PDB entry 6H5W | X-ray diffraction, 1.37 A resolution | chain A

Chain A:
Protein: Angiotensin-converting enzyme
Source organism: Homo sapiens
Notes: EC 3.2.1.-, 3.4.15.1
UniProt: P12821 (ACE_HUMAN); residues 37-627 here correspond to UniProt positions 642-1232 (UniProt number = residue number + 605)
Chain sequence (591 residues; each row starts with the number of its first residue):
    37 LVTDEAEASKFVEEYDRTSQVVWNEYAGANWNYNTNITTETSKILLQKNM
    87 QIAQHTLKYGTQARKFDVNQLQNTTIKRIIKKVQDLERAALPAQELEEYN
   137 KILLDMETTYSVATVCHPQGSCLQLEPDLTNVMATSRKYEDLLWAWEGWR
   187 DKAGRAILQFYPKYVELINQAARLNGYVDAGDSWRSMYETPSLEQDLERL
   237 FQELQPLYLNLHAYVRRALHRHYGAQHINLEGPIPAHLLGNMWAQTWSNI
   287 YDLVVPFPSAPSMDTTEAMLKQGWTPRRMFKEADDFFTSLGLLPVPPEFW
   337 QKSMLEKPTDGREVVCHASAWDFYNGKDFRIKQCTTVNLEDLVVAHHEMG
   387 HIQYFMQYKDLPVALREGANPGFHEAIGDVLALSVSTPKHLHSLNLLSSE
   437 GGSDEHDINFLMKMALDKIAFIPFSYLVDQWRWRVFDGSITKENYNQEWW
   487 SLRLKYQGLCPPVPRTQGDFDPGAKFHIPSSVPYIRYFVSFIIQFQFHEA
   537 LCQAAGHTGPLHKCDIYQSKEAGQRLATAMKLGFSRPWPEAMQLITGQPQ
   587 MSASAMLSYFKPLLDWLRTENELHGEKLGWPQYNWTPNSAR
Not modelled in the structure: 37-39, 626-627
Disulfides: C152-C158, C352-C370, C538-C550
Covalent attachments: N-acetylglucosamine (NAG) linked to N72; glycan linked to N109
Modified positions: C496 (S-hydroxycysteine; CSO)
Construct notes: engineered mutation G64 (Glu669 in P12821), Q90 (Asn695 in P12821), Q155 (Asn760 in P12821), Q337 (Asn942 in P12821), Q586 (Asn1191 in P12821)
Metal / ion sites: Zn2+: H383, H387, E411 (together with Omapatrilat)
Ligand contacts:
  - boric acid (BO3), molecule 1: Y287, S298, P424, L433, E436, H442, N445, F446, K449
  - boric acid (BO3), molecule 2: F293, D440, I444, W602
  - boric acid (BO3), molecule 3: V379, D415, K454, F527
  - Omapatrilat (FT8), molecule 1: Y62, N66, N85, I88, D121, E123, R124, Y135, N136, L139, E143, S219, W220, M223, W357, Y360, Y394, R402, E403, H410, S516, S517, V518, P519, R522
  - Omapatrilat (FT8), molecule 2: Q281, H353, A354, S355, A356, V380, H383, E384, H387, E411, F457, K511, F512, H513, V518, Y520, Y523, F527
Swiss-Prot annotation at these positions:
  - active site: E384 (Proton acceptor 2), H513 (Proton donor 2)
  - binding site (chloride): R186, Y224, W485, R489, R522
  - binding site (Zn(2+)): H383, H387, E411
  - site: R561, L562 (Cleavage), N620 (Not glycosylated), R627 (Cleavage)
  - glycosylation (N-linked (GlcNAc...) asparagine): N72, N109 (complex)

Overview:
Chain A binds Omapatrilat and 3 copies of boric acid. N-acetylglucosamine is covalently linked to N72. H383,
H387 and E411 coordinate Zn2+. UniProt lists active-site residues E384 and H513, 5 chloride-binding residues
and 3 Zn2+-binding residues.
Chain A is Angiotensin-converting enzyme (Homo sapiens); the structure, Crystal structure of human
Angiotensin-1 converting enzyme C-domain in complex with Omapatrilat, was determined by X-ray diffraction
(same publication as 6H5X).
